Entry 8OYU (electron microscopy, 4.00 A resolution); this record covers chains E and D of the 5 polymer chains in the assembly.

== Chain E (and D) ==
Name: H6 nanobody
Organism: Lama glama
Notes: antibody fragment or engineered binder; chain D of this document is another copy of the same molecule, construct and numbering; everything in this record applies to it too
Chain sequence (126 residues; numbered 2 to 127; the number before each row is that of its first residue):
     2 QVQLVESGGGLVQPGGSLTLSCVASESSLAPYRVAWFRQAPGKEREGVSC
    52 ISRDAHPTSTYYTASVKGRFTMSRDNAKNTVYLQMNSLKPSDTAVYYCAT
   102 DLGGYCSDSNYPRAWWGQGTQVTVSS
Disulfide bonds: Cys23-Cys99, Cys51-Cys107

== How chain E and chain D interact ==
Pairs across the interface - 10 pairs, chain E then chain D:
  Thr20(E) with Tyr62(D)
  Ser22(E) with Asp109(D)
  Val24(E) with Asp109(D); Ser110(D)
  Lys79(E) with Arg34(D); Tyr106(D), hydrogen bond (side chain-backbone); Ser108(D); Asn111(D)
  Tyr83(E) with Ser108(D); Asp109(D), hydrogen bond (side chain-backbone)
Also at the interface, not in a pair above, chain E (7 interface residues in all): Ser8, Asn80
Also at the interface, not in a pair above, chain D (8 interface residues in all): Cys107

== Overview ==
7 residues of chain E and 8 residues of chain D are in contact; the contacts include 2 hydrogen bonds. Polar
contacts include Lys79(E)-Tyr106(D) and Tyr83(E)-Asp109(D).
Chain E and chain D are both H6 nanobody (Lama glama); the structure, Stabilised BA.1 SARS-CoV-2 spike with H6
nanobodies in '2 up 1 down' RBD conformation, was determined by electron microscopy together with 8OYT, 8OWT,
8OWV and 8OWW from the same study.
